Entry 6ILR (X-ray diffraction, 1.97 A resolution); this record covers chains A and B.

# Chain A (and B)
Name: Ribokinase
From: Arabidopsis thaliana
Notes: EC 2.7.1.15; chain B of this document is another copy of the same molecule, construct and numbering; everything in this record applies to it too
Reference sequence: A1A6H3 (A1A6H3_ARATH); residues 68-379 here = UniProt positions 68-379
Amino-acid sequence (313 residues; each row starts with the number of its first residue):
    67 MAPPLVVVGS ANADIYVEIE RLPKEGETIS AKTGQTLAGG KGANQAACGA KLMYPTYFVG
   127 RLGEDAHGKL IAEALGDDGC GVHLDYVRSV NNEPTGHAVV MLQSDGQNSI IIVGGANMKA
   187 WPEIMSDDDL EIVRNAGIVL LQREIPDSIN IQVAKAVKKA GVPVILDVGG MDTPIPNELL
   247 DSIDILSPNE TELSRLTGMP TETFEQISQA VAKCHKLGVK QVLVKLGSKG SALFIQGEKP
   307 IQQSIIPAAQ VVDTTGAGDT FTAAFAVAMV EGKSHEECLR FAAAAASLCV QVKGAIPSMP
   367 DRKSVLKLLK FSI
Disordered / not traced: 379 (chain B: fully traced)
Construct notes: initiating methionine (67)
Curated features (UniProtKB/Swiss-Prot):
  - active site: Asp325 (Proton acceptor)
  - binding site (substrate): Asn78 to Asp80, Gly106 to Asn110, Glu210, Asp325
  - binding site (ATP): Asn255, Lys291 to Gly296, Gly324, Asp325
  - binding site (K(+)): Asp319, Thr321, Cys355, Val358, Gly360, Ser364
Bound ions: Na+: Asp319, Cys355, Val358, Gly360, Ser364

# Interface between chain A and chain B
Residue-residue contacts (55):
  Ile81(A) - Ile81(B)  hydrophobic
  Val83(A) - Val179(B)  hydrophobic
  Ile85(A) - Ile177(B)  hydrophobic
  Leu88(A) - Pro89(B)
  Lys90(A) - Ser175(B)  hydrogen bond (backbone-side chain)
  Glu91(A) - Leu88(B)
  Glu91(A) - Asn174(B)
  Glu91(A) - Ser175(B)
  Gly92(A) - Asn174(B)  hydrogen bond (backbone-backbone)
  Gly92(A) - Ser175(B)
  Glu93(A) - Asn174(B)
  Glu93(A) - Ser175(B)
  Glu93(A) - Ile176(B)  hydrogen bond (backbone-backbone)
  Thr94(A) - Ile176(B)
  Ile95(A) - Ile176(B)  hydrogen bond (backbone-backbone)
  Ile95(A) - Ile177(B)
  Ile95(A) - Ile178(B)  hydrogen bond (backbone-backbone)
  Ser96(A) - Ile178(B)
  Ala97(A) - Ile178(B)  hydrogen bond (backbone-backbone)
  Ala97(A) - Val179(B)  hydrophobic
  Gly100(A) - Pro160(B)
  Gly100(A) - His163(B)
  Gly100(A) - Val179(B)
  Thr102(A) - His133(B)
  Ala132(A) - Ala132(B)
  His133(A) - Ile81(B)
  His133(A) - Thr102(B)
  His133(A) - His133(B)  hydrogen bond
  Leu136(A) - Ala132(B)  hydrophobic
  Pro160(A) - Gly100(B)
  His163(A) - Val83(B)
  Val165(A) - Val165(B)  hydrophobic
  Met167(A) - Met167(B)  hydrophobic
  Met167(A) - Ile177(B)  hydrophobic
  Gln173(A) - Glu91(B)
  Gln173(A) - Gly92(B)
  Asn174(A) - Gly92(B)  hydrogen bond (backbone-backbone)
  Asn174(A) - Glu93(B)
  Ser175(A) - Lys90(B)  hydrogen bond (side chain-backbone)
  Ser175(A) - Glu91(B)
  Ser175(A) - Gly92(B)
  Ser175(A) - Glu93(B)
  Ile176(A) - Glu93(B)  hydrogen bond (backbone-backbone)
  Ile176(A) - Thr94(B)
  Ile176(A) - Ile95(B)  hydrogen bond (backbone-backbone)
  Ile177(A) - Ile85(B)  hydrophobic
  Ile177(A) - Ile95(B)
  Ile177(A) - Ala97(B)  hydrophobic
  Ile177(A) - Met167(B)  hydrophobic
  Ile178(A) - Thr94(B)
  Ile178(A) - Ile95(B)  hydrogen bond (backbone-backbone)
  Ile178(A) - Ser96(B)
  Ile178(A) - Ala97(B)  hydrogen bond (backbone-backbone)
  Val179(A) - Val83(B)  hydrophobic
  Val179(A) - Ala97(B)  hydrophobic
Interface residues without a listed pair, chain A (33 interface residues in all): Pro89, Thr99, Gln101, Lys135, Lys185
Interface residues without a listed pair, chain B (33 interface residues in all): Lys98, Thr99, Leu136, Glu139, Gln169, Gln173

# Overview
Chain A and chain B each contribute 33 residues to their interface, with 13 hydrogen bonds. Among the polar
pairs are Lys90(A)-Ser175(B), His133(A)-His133(B) and Gly92(A)-Asn174(B). UniProt lists active-site residue
Asp325(A), 10 substrate-binding residues, 9 ATP-binding residues and 6 K+-binding residues on chain A.
Both chains are Ribokinase (Arabidopsis thaliana). Entry 6ILR (Structure of Arabidopsis thaliana Ribokinase in
unligand form) was determined by X-ray diffraction (same publication as 6ILS and 6ILT).
